Entry 5LTR (X-ray diffraction, 1.21 A resolution); this record covers chain A.

# Chain A
Molecule: mNeonGreen
From: Branchiostoma lanceolatum
Notes: fragment: Yellow-Green Fluorescent Protein mNeonGreen
Sequence (269 residues; each row starts with the number of its first residue; note: 2 numbers in that range are skipped by the numbering (no residue carries them; nothing is unmodelled there); numbers below 1 keep their minus sign (Met-44 is residue -44)):
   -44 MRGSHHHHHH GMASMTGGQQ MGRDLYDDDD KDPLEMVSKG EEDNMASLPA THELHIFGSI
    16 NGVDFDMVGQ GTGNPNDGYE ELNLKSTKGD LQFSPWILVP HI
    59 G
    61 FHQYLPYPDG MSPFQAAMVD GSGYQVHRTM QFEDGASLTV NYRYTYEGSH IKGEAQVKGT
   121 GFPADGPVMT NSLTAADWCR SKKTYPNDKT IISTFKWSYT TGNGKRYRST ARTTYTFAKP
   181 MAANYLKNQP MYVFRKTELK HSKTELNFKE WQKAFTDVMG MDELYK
Not modelled in the structure: -44 to -2, 218-226
Glycans and other covalent adducts: covalent link Ile57-Gly59; covalent link Gly59-Phe61
Modified positions: Gly59 ({(4Z)-2-(aminomethyl)-4-[(4-hydroxyphenyl)methylidene]-5-oxo-4,5-dihydro-1H-imidazol-1-yl}acetic acid; CR2); Lys143 (lysine nz-carboxylic acid; KCX)
From the paper describing this entry:
  - post-translational modification sites: Lys143
  - contacts within the chain: Pro55-Trp157, His56-Tyr102 (hydrogen bond)
  - conformationally variable residues (side-chain flip): Glu35, Pro55, His56, His62, Tyr102, Cys139, Trp157, Arg195, Glu210
  - binding site for chloride ion: Lys143

# Summary
From the paper: a binding site for chloride ion at Lys143; a modification site at Lys143.
Chain A is mNeonGreen (Branchiostoma lanceolatum); the structure, Structure of the Yellow-Green Fluorescent
Protein mNeonGreen from Branchiostoma lanceolatum at the near physiological pH 8.0, was determined by X-ray
diffraction, deposited together with 5LTP and 5LTQ.
